PDB entry 2XJ4 | X-ray diffraction, 1.60 A resolution | chain A

Chain A:
Molecule: MIPZ
From: Caulobacter crescentus
Reference sequence: B8GY04 (B8GY04_CAUCN); residue numbers follow UniProt; this construct covers 1-278
Amino-acid sequence (286 residues; row label = number of the first residue in the row):
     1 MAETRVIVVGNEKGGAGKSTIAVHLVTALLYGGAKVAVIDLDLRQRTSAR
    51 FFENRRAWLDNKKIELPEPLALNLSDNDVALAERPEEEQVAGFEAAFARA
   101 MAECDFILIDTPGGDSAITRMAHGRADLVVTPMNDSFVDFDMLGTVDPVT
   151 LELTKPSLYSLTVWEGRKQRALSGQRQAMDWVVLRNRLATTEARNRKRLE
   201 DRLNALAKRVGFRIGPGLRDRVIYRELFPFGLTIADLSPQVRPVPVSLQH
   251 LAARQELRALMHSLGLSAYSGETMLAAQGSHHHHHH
Not modelled in the structure: 1-3, 274-286
Sequence notes: expression tag (279-286)
Reported in the primary citation:
  - mutagenesis - K13A, D42A: unchanged binding to nucleotide
  - mutagenesis - D42A: abolished binding to ParB
  - mutagenesis - D42A: increased localization to nucleoids
  - mutagenesis - K13A, G14V, K18Q: abolished binding to MIPZ (chain A)
  - mutagenesis - D42A: unchanged binding to ATP
  - mutagenesis - D42A: decreased catalytic activity on ATP
  - mutagenesis - K18Q: decreased binding to nucleotide
  - mutagenesis - G14V: increased binding to nucleotides
  - mutagenesis - D42A: decreased localization to ParB clusters
  - mutagenesis - K13A, G14V, K18Q: unchanged localization to ParB

Summary:
From the paper: K13A, G14V and K18Q abolish binding to MIPZ (chain A); D42A abolishes binding to ParB.
Chain A is MIPZ (Caulobacter crescentus); the structure, Structure of the bacterial cell division regulator
protein MipZ, was determined by X-ray diffraction together with 2XIT and 2XJ9 from the same study.
